PDB entry 6M0R | electron microscopy, 2.70 A resolution | chains D and E of the 15 polymer chains in the assembly

Chain D:
Molecule: V-type proton ATPase subunit c'
From: Saccharomyces cerevisiae (strain ATCC 204508 / S288c)
Reference sequence: P32842 (VATL2_YEAST); residue numbers follow UniProt; this construct covers 7-164
Chain sequence (158 residues; each row starts with the number of its first residue):
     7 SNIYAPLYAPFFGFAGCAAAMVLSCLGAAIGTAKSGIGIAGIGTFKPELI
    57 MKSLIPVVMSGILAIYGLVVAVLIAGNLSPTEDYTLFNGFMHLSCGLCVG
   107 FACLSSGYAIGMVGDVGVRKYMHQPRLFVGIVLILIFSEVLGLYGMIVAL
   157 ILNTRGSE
Swiss-Prot annotation at these positions:
  - site: E145 (Essential for proton translocation)
  - mutagenesis: E145 (E145D: Partial inactivation; E145L/Q: Inactivation)

Chain E:
Molecule: V-type proton ATPase subunit c
From: Saccharomyces cerevisiae (strain ATCC 204508 / S288c)
Reference sequence: P25515 (VATL1_YEAST); residue numbers follow UniProt; this construct covers 1-159
Chain sequence (159 residues; each row starts with the number of its first residue):
     1 MTELCPVYAPFFGAIGCASAIIFTSLGAAYGTAKSGVGICATCVLRPDLL
    51 FKNIVPVIMAGIIAIYGLVVSVLVCYSLGQKQALYTGFIQLGAGLSVGLS
   101 GLAAGFAIGIVGDAGVRGSSQQPRLFVGMILILIFAEVLGLYGLIVALLL
   151 NSRATQDVV
Swiss-Prot annotation at these positions:
  - site: E137 (Essential for proton translocation)
  - mutagenesis: E137 (E137D: Partial inactivation; E137Q/V/K: Inactivation)
From the paper describing this entry:
  - contacts within the chain: V7-Q80 (water-mediated contact), M59-E137 (hydrogen bond), Y66-E137 (hydrogen bond)

Interface between chain D and chain E:
Contacting residue pairs - 45 pairs, chain D then chain E:
  I9(D) with M1(E), hydrophobic; V7(E)
  Y10(D) with M1(E); Q80(E); K81(E)
  L92(D) with V7(E)
  F93(D) with P10(E), hydrophobic; G79(E); Q80(E)
  F96(D) with F11(E); A14(E)
  M97(D) with L78(E), hydrophobic
  S100(D) with A14(E)
  C104(D) with A18(E), hydrophobic
  F107(D) with I22(E), hydrophobic
  S111(D) with S25(E); L26(E); A29(E)
  K126(D) with C40(E); A41(E); V44(E)
  H129(D) with V44(E)
  Q130(D) with C43(E); V44(E), hydrogen bond (side chain-backbone); P47(E)
  R132(D) with P47(E); D48(E)
  L133(D) with C43(E), hydrophobic; L50(E), hydrophobic
  G136(D) with L50(E)
  I137(D) with C40(E), hydrophobic
  L139(D) with I54(E), hydrophobic
  F143(D) with V57(E), hydrophobic
  S144(D) with T32(E)
  L147(D) with A28(E), hydrophobic; A64(E), hydrophobic
  Y150(D) with I65(E); L68(E)
  V154(D) with I21(E), hydrophobic; L68(E), hydrophobic
  I157(D) with C75(E), hydrophobic
  L158(D) with C75(E), hydrophobic
  R161(D) with C75(E), hydrogen bond (side chain-backbone); Y76(E); L78(E), hydrogen bond (side chain-backbone)
Interface residues without a listed pair, chain D (37 interface residues in all): T91, L103, A108, A115, M118, V119, V122, G123, V135, I140, G151
Interface residues without a listed pair, chain E (39 interface residues in all): Y8, C17, A33, V37, F51, I58, S71, V72

Summary:
37 residues of chain D face 39 of chain E across their interface; the contacts include 3 hydrogen bonds. Polar
pairs include Q130(D)-V44(E), R161(D)-C75(E) and R161(D)-L78(E). Curated annotation (UniProt) lists one
mutagenesis site on chain D; one mutagenesis site on chain E. From the paper: contacts within the chain
involving Q80(E), V7(E) and E137(E) among others.
Here chain D is V-type proton ATPase subunit c' and chain E is V-type proton ATPase subunit c, both from
Saccharomyces cerevisiae (strain ATCC 204508 / S288c). Entry 6M0R (2.7A Yeast Vo state3) was determined by
electron microscopy together with 6M0S from the same study.
